PDB entry 6HKT | X-ray diffraction, 9.70 A resolution (very low resolution: no residue pairs are listed; an interface is given only as per-side residue counts) | chains I and U of the 50 polymer chains in the assembly

== Chain I ==
Molecule: 1122-nt DNA strand
Sequence (1122 nucleotides; numbered 1 to 1122; the number before each row is that of its first residue):
     1 ATCACCCTAT ACGCGGCCGC CCTGGAGAAT CCCGGTGCCG AGGCCGCTCA ATTGGTCGTA
    61 GACAGCTCTA GCACCGCTTA AACGCACGTA CGCGCTGTCC CCCGCGTTTT AACCGCCAAG
   121 GGGATTACTC CCTAGTCTCC AGGCACGTGT CAGATATATA CATCCTGTGC ATGTATTGAA
   181 CAGCCCCGAG ACCCTATACG CGGCCGCCCT GGAGAATCCC GGTGCCGAGG CCGCTCAATT
   241 GGTCGTAGAC AGCTCTAGCA CCGCTTAAAC GCACGTACGC GCTGTCCCCC GCGTTTTAAC
   301 CGCCAAGGGG ATTACTCCCT AGTCTCCAGG CACGTGTCAG ATATATACAT CCTGTGCATG
   361 TATTGAACAG CCCCGAGACC CTATACGCGG CCGCCCTGGA GAATCCCGGT GCCGAGGCCG
   421 CTCAATTGGT CGTAGACAGC TCTAGCACCG CTTAAACGCA CGTACGCGCT GTCCCCCGCG
   481 TTTTAACCGC CAAGGGGATT ACTCCCTAGT CTCCAGGCAC GTGTCAGATA TATACATCCT
   541 GTGCATGTAT TGAACAGCCC CGAGACCCTA TACGCGGCCG CCCTGGAGAA TCCCGGTGCC
   601 GAGGCCGCTC AATTGGTCGT AGACAGCTCT AGCACCGCTT AAACGCACGT ACGCGCTGTC
   661 CCCCGCGTTT TAACCGCCAA GGGGATTACT CCCTAGTCTC CAGGCACGTG TCAGATATAT
   721 ACATCCTGTG CATGTATTGA ACAGCCCCGA GACCCTATAC GCGGCCGCCC TGGAGAATCC
   781 CGGTGCCGAG GCCGCTCAAT TGGTCGTAGA CAGCTCTAGC ACCGCTTAAA CGCACGTACG
   841 CGCTGTCCCC CGCGTTTTAA CCGCCAAGGG GATTACTCCC TAGTCTCCAG GCACGTGTCA
   901 GATATATACA TCCTGTGCAT GTATTGAACA GCCCCGAGAC CCTATACGCG GCCGCCCTGG
   961 AGAATCCCGG TGCCGAGGCC GCTCAATTGG TCGTAGACAG CTCTAGCACC GCTTAAACGC
  1021 ACGTACGCGC TGTCCCCCGC GTTTTAACCG CCAAGGGGAT TACTCCCTAG TCTCCAGGCA
  1081 CGTGTCAGAT ATATACATCC TGTGCATGTA TTGAACAGCG AT

== Chain U ==
Molecule: Histone H3.1
Organism: Homo sapiens
UniProt: P68431 (H31_HUMAN); residues 0-135 here correspond to UniProt positions 1-136 (UniProt number = residue number + 1)
Chain sequence (139 residues; each row starts with the number of its first residue; numbers below 1 keep their minus sign (Gly-3 is residue -3)):
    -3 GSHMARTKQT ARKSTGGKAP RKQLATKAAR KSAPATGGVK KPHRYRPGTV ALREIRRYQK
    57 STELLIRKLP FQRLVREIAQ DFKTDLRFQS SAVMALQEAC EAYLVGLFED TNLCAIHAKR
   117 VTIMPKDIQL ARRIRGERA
Unresolved in the structure: -3 to 37, 135
Differences from the reference sequence: expression tag (-3 to -1)
UniProt features mapped onto this chain:
  - modified residue: Arg2 (Asymmetric dimethylarginine), Thr3 (Phosphothreonine), Lys4 (Allysine), Gln5 (5-glutamyl dopamine), Thr6 (Phosphothreonine), Arg8 (Citrulline), Lys9 (N6,N6,N6-trimethyllysine), Ser10 (ADP-ribosylserine), Thr11 (Phosphothreonine), Lys14 (N6-(2-hydroxyisobutyryl)lysine), Arg17 (Asymmetric dimethylarginine), Lys18 (N6-(2-hydroxyisobutyryl)lysine), Lys23 (N6-(2-hydroxyisobutyryl)lysine), Arg26 (Citrulline), Lys27 (N6,N6,N6-trimethyllysine), Ser28 (ADP-ribosylserine), Lys36 (N6,N6,N6-trimethyllysine), Lys37 (N6-methyllysine), Tyr41 (Phosphotyrosine), Lys56 (N6,N6,N6-trimethyllysine) and 8 more in UniProt
  - lipidation: Lys18 (N6-decanoyllysine)

== How chain I and chain U interact ==
At this resolution (10 A) residue pairs are not listed: 12 residues of chain I and 17 of chain U lie at the interface.

== In short ==
12 residues of chain I face 17 of chain U across their interface.
Here chain I is a 1122-nt DNA strand and chain U is Histone H3.1 (Homo sapiens). Entry 6HKT (Structure of an
H1-bound 6-nucleosome array) was determined by X-ray diffraction.
